Entry 4OAF (X-ray diffraction, 2.20 A resolution); this record covers chains A and C.

[Chain A (and C)]
Protein: Mitochondrial dynamic protein MID51
Source organism: Mus musculus
Notes: fragment: Cytosolic domain; chain C of this document is another copy of the same molecule, construct and numbering; everything in this record applies to it too
UniProtKB: Q8BGV8 (MID51_MOUSE); residues 134-463 here = UniProt positions 134-463
Chain sequence (335 residues; row label = number of the first residue in the row):
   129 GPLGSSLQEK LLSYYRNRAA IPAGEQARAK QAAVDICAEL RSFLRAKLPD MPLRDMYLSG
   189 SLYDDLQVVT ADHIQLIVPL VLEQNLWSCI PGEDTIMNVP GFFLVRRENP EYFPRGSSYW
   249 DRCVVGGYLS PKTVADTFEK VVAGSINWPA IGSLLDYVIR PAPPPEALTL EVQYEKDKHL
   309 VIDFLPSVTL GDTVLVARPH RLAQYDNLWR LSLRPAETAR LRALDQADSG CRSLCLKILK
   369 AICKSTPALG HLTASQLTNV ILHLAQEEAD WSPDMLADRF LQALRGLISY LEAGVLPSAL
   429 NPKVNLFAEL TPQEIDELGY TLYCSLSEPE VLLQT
Unresolved in the structure: 129-133, 291-293, 463 (chain C: 129-133, 271-273, 293)
Sequence notes: expression tag (129-133)
UniProt features mapped onto this chain:
  - region (Important for interaction with DNM1L): A160 to R169, R234 to R243
  - binding site (ADP): S187, S189, H201, S340, R342, K368
  - mutagenesis: S189 (S189A: Abolishes ADP binding), H201 (H201A: Abolishes ADP binding), R234 to N237 (Abolishes interaction with DNM1L), E239 to R243 (Impairs interaction with DNM1L), V253 to G255 (Impairs interaction with DNM1L), K368 (K368A: Mildly reduces affinity for ADP)
What the authors report for this chain:
  - self-association interface (contacts with another copy of this molecule); pairs are residue here / residue on that copy: R169-R169 (pi stacking)

[Chain A / chain C interface]
Residue-residue contacts (40):
  R169(A) with R169(C); D183(C), salt bridge
  L172(A) with R182(C), hydrogen bond (backbone-side chain)
  R173(A) with R182(C); Y185(C)
  L176(A) with R182(C), hydrogen bond (backbone-side chain)
  P177(A) with R182(C); V209(C); T317(C)
  D178(A) with L210(C); E211(C); Q212(C)
  M179(A) with R182(C), hydrogen bond (backbone-side chain); V209(C)
  P180(A) with E211(C)
  L181(A) with R182(C), hydrogen bond (backbone-side chain)
  R182(A) with L176(C), hydrogen bond (side chain-backbone); M179(C), hydrogen bond (side chain-backbone); L181(C), hydrogen bond (side chain-backbone); R182(C)
  D183(A) with R182(C); D183(C), hydrogen bond (side chain-backbone)
  Y185(A) with R173(C)
  V209(A) with P180(C), hydrophobic
  E211(A) with S245(C)
  Q212(A) with D178(C)
  N213(A) with G244(C), hydrogen bond (side chain-backbone)
  Y240(A) with P242(C)
  F241(A) with P242(C), hydrophobic; R243(C); G244(C); S245(C)
  P242(A) with Y240(C); P242(C)
  G244(A) with F241(C)
  S245(A) with F241(C); S245(C)
  Y247(A) with E211(C)
  T317(A) with P177(C)
  G319(A) with P177(C)
Interface residues without a listed pair, chain A (25 interface residues in all): L214
Interface residues without a listed pair, chain C (24 interface residues in all): L172, G319

[Summary]
25 residues of chain A and 24 residues of chain C are in contact; the contacts include 9 hydrogen bonds and 1
salt bridge. Polar contacts include R169(A)-D183(C), L172(A)-R182(C) and L176(A)-R182(C). Curated annotation
(UniProt) lists 6 ADP-binding residues and 15 mutagenesis sites on chain A. From the paper: a self-association
interface involving R169(A).
Both chains are Mitochondrial dynamic protein MID51 (Mus musculus). Entry 4OAF (Crystal structure of the
cytosolic domain of mouse MiD51) was determined by X-ray diffraction (same publication as 4OAH and 4OAI).
